7X1Z - chains B and C of the 6 polymer chains in the assembly; structure by electron microscopy, 3.30 A resolution.

[Chain B (and C)]
Name: Circadian clock oscillator protein KaiC
From: Synechococcus elongatus
Notes: chain C of this document is another copy of the same molecule, construct and numbering; everything in this record applies to it too
UniProtKB: Q79PF4 (KAIC_SYNE7); residues 14-497 here = UniProt positions 14-497
Chain sequence (484 residues; row label = number of the first residue in the row):
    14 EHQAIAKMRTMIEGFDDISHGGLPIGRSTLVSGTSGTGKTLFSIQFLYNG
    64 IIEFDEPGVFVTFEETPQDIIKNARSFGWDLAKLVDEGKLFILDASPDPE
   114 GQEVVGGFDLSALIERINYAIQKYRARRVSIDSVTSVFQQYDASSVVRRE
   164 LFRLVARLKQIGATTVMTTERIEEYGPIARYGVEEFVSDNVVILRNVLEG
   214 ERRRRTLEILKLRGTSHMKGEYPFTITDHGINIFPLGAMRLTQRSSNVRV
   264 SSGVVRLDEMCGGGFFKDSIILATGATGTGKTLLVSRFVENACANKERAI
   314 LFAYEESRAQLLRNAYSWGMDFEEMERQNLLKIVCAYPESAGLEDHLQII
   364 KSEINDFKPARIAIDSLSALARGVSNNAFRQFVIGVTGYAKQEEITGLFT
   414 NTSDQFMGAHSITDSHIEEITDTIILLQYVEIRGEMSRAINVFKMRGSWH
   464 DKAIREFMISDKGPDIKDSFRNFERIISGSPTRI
Sequence notes: engineered mutation Glu431 (Ser in Q79PF4), Glu432 (Thr in Q79PF4)
Metal / ion sites: Mg2+ site 1: Thr53 (together with ATP); Mg2+ site 2: Thr295, Glu318 (together with ATP)
Ligand contacts:
  - ATP (adenosine-5'-triphosphate), molecule 1: Thr47, Ser48, Gly49, Thr50, Gly51, Lys52, Thr53, Leu54, Glu78, Ser89, Phe90, Arg218, Ile239, Thr240, Asp241
  - ATP, molecule 2: Lys224, Leu225, Arg226, Gly227, Thr228, Ser229, His230, Lys232
  - ATP, molecule 3: Thr290, Gly291, Thr292, Gly293, Lys294, Thr295, Leu296, Glu318, Ser330, Trp331, Asp378, Arg451, Ile472, Ser473, Asp474
  - ATP, molecule 4: Glu432, Lys457, Met458, Arg459, Gly460, Ser461, Trp462, His463, Lys465
UniProt features mapped onto this chain:
  - region: Gln115 to Asp122 (B-loop, required to bind KaiB and SasA), Pro248 to Asn260 (Linker), Arg488 to Ile497 (A-loop, interacts with KaiA)
  - active site: Glu77 (Proton acceptor in CI (KaiC 1)), Glu318 (Proton acceptor in CII (KaiC 2))
  - binding site (ATP): Gly49, Thr50, Gly51, Lys52, Thr53, Leu54, Ser89, Lys224, Leu225, Arg226, Thr228, His230, Thr240, Asp241, Thr290, Gly291, Thr292, Gly293, Lys294, Thr295 and 9 more in UniProt
  - binding site (Mg(2+)): Thr53, Thr295, Glu318
  - mutagenesis: Thr42 (T42S: Extends the period of the circadian rhythm to 28 hours in reconstituted KaiABC complex. Decreased endogenous ATPase), Lys52 (K52A: Induces an arrhythmic phenotype, significantly reduced ATP-binding), Gly71 (G71A: Lowers the amplitude and distords the waveform of the circadian rhythm), Ala87 (A87V: In kaiC1; shortens the period of the circadian rhythm to 22 hours), Trp92 (W92F: Increases photoperiod in presence of KaiA and KaiB), Ala108 (A108E: No longer binds KaiB, no formation of KaiCBA, still phosphorylated; A108L: Reduced binding of KaiB, reduced formation of KaiCBA, still phosphorylated), Gly114 (G114A: Extends the period of the circadian rhythm to 27 hours), Gln115 (Q115A: Abolishes the circadian rhythm), Ser146 (S146P: CI hydrolysis rate halves, increases period of the circadian rhythm by nearly 50%; S146W: Loss of stable oscillation in presence of KaiA and KaiB), Gln153 (Q153A: Higher CI ATPase activity, clock speeds up), Ser157 (S157C: In kaiC2; extends the period of the circadian rhythm to 29 hours. Lower CI ATPase activity, clock slows down ...), Arg215 (R215C: In kaiC3; shortens the period of the circadian rhythm to 16 hours and decreases the interaction with KaiA), 27 further mutagenesis entries in UniProt

[Interface between chain B and chain C]
Pairs across the interface (100; chain B residue first):
  Ser48(B) - Glu198(C)
  Ser48(B) - Phe199(C)
  Ser48(B) - Leu223(C)
  Gly49(B) - Lys224(C)
  Glu77(B) - Arg161(C)  salt bridge
  Glu77(B) - Phe165(C)
  Glu78(B) - Arg226(C)  salt bridge
  Asp82(B) - Lys172(C)  salt bridge
  Lys85(B) - Ile18(C)
  Asn86(B) - Arg40(C)  hydrogen bond
  Asn86(B) - Arg226(C)
  Arg88(B) - His15(C)
  Arg88(B) - Gln16(C)
  Ser89(B) - Gln16(C)
  Ser89(B) - Gly227(C)  hydrogen bond (side chain-backbone)
  Phe90(B) - Glu14(C)
  Gly91(B) - Glu14(C)
  Gly91(B) - His15(C)  hydrogen bond (backbone-side chain)
  Pro110(B) - Phe165(C)
  Pro112(B) - Arg166(C)  hydrogen bond (backbone-side chain)
  Glu113(B) - Arg170(C)  salt bridge
  Glu116(B) - Arg162(C)  salt bridge
  Ser149(B) - Arg161(C)  hydrogen bond
  Gln153(B) - Ser158(C)
  Gln153(B) - Arg162(C)
  Tyr154(B) - Arg162(C)  hydrogen bond
  Glu183(B) - Arg161(C)  salt bridge
  Glu183(B) - Phe199(C)
  Arg184(B) - Phe199(C)
  Ile185(B) - Gly195(C)
  Arg193(B) - Phe199(C)
  Leu211(B) - Glu234(C)
  Glu214(B) - Arg217(C)  salt bridge
  Glu214(B) - Thr219(C)
  Glu214(B) - Gly233(C)
  Glu214(B) - Glu234(C)  hydrogen bond (backbone-backbone)
  Arg215(B) - Lys232(C)  hydrogen bond (side chain-backbone)
  Arg215(B) - Gly233(C)
  Arg215(B) - Tyr235(C)
  Arg216(B) - Glu221(C)  salt bridge
  Arg216(B) - Leu223(C)
  Arg216(B) - Gly233(C)
  Arg218(B) - Lys232(C)
  Asp241(B) - Glu14(C)  hydrogen bond (side chain-backbone)
  His242(B) - Glu14(C)  salt bridge
  Thr290(B) - Glu431(C)
  Thr290(B) - Lys457(C)
  Gly291(B) - Lys457(C)
  Glu318(B) - Glu432(C)
  Glu319(B) - Arg459(C)  salt bridge
  Ser320(B) - Leu254(C)
  Ala322(B) - Gln256(C)
  Ala322(B) - Arg257(C)
  Gln323(B) - Lys404(C)
  Gln323(B) - Asp435(C)  hydrogen bond
  Gln323(B) - Arg459(C)
  Arg326(B) - Arg257(C)
  Arg326(B) - Ser258(C)
  Arg326(B) - Ser259(C)
  Arg326(B) - Phe279(C)
  Asn327(B) - Arg459(C)
  Ser330(B) - Gly460(C)
  Glu336(B) - Arg257(C)  salt bridge
  Cys348(B) - Met252(C)
  Tyr350(B) - Ala251(C)  hydrophobic
  Glu352(B) - Ile397(C)
  Arg385(B) - Arg393(C)
  Arg385(B) - His429(C)  hydrogen bond
  Arg385(B) - Glu431(C)  salt bridge
  Thr415(B) - Glu432(C)
  Asp417(B) - Ser424(C)
  Asp417(B) - His429(C)  salt bridge
  Gln418(B) - His423(C)
  Phe419(B) - His423(C)
  Phe419(B) - Ser424(C)
  Phe419(B) - Ile425(C)  hydrophobic
  Phe419(B) - Phe456(C)  hydrophobic
  Phe419(B) - Ile490(C)  hydrophobic
  Met420(B) - His423(C)
  Met420(B) - Ile490(C)  hydrophobic
  Tyr442(B) - Phe456(C)  hydrophobic
  Glu444(B) - Ile467(C)
  Glu444(B) - Arg488(C)
  Glu444(B) - Ile489(C)  hydrogen bond (side chain-backbone)
  Glu444(B) - Ile490(C)
  Arg446(B) - Phe483(C)
  Gly447(B) - Ala466(C)
  Gly447(B) - Ile467(C)  hydrogen bond (backbone-backbone)
  Gly447(B) - Phe483(C)
  Glu448(B) - Lys465(C)
  Glu448(B) - Ala466(C)
  Met449(B) - Asn454(C)
  Met449(B) - Phe456(C)  hydrophobic
  Met449(B) - Ile490(C)  hydrophobic
  Arg451(B) - His463(C)
  Arg451(B) - Lys465(C)
  Ser493(B) - Arg488(C)
  Pro494(B) - Glu487(C)
  Thr495(B) - Glu487(C)
  Thr495(B) - Arg488(C)
Other interface residues (no listed pair), chain B (68 interface residues in all): Lys52, Thr148, Gln152, Asn209, Val347, Ser353, Ala382, Gly386, Arg488
Other interface residues (no listed pair), chain C (69 interface residues in all): Ala17, Ala169, Tyr188, Val200, Arg208, Leu249, Thr255, Asn390, Gln394, Ala422, Arg484

[Summary]
Chain B and chain C form an interface of 68 and 69 residues respectively; the contacts include 13 hydrogen
bonds and 13 salt bridges. Among the polar pairs are Glu77(B)-Arg161(C), Glu78(B)-Arg226(C) and
Asp82(B)-Lys172(C). Bound to chain B: 4 copies of ATP.
Both chains are Circadian clock oscillator protein KaiC (Synechococcus elongatus). Entry 7X1Z (Structure of
the phosphorylation-site double mutant S431E/T432E of the KaiC circadian clock protein) was determined by
electron microscopy, deposited together with 7X1Y.
